Entry 4J4D (X-ray diffraction, 2.00 A resolution); this record covers chains A and B.

Chain A (and B):
Name: Cyanovirin-N
Organism: Nostoc ellipsosporum
Notes: chain B of this document is another copy of the same molecule, construct and numbering; everything in this record applies to it too
UniProt: P81180 (CVN_NOSEL); residues 1-101 here = UniProt positions 1-101
Chain sequence (101 residues; each row starts with the number of its first residue):
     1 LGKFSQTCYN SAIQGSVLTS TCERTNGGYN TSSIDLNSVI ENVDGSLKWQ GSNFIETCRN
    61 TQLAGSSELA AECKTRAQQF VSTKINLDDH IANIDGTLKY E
Construct notes: engineered mutation Gly-51 (Pro in P81180)
Swiss-Prot annotation at these positions:
  - mutagenesis: Asn-30 (N30A/Q/V: Prevents N-glycosylation upon overexpression in yeast without changing anti-HIV activity), Ser-52 (S52P: Protein is exclusively dimeric and has moderate anti-HIV activity)
Disulfides: Cys-8/Cys-22, Cys-58/Cys-73

How chain A and chain B interact:
Residue-residue contacts (182; chain A residue first):
  Leu-1(A) with Asp-88(B); Asp-89(B); His-90(B); Glu-101(B)
  Gly-2(A) with Asp-88(B); His-90(B); Ile-91(B); Ala-92(B); Glu-101(B), hydrogen bond (backbone-side chain)
  Lys-3(A) with Asp-88(B), hydrogen bond (backbone-backbone); Ile-91(B), hydrogen bond (backbone-backbone)
  Phe-4(A) with Ser-66(B); Leu-87(B), hydrophobic; Asp-88(B), hydrogen bond (backbone-side chain); Ile-91(B), hydrogen bond (backbone-backbone); Ala-92(B); Asn-93(B); Leu-98(B), hydrophobic
  Ser-5(A) with Ser-66(B); Ser-67(B); Asp-88(B), hydrogen bond
  Thr-7(A) with Asn-93(B), hydrogen bond
  Cys-8(A) with Asn-93(B)
  Ser-11(A) with Leu-63(B)
  Ala-12(A) with Leu-63(B)
  Ile-13(A) with Thr-61(B); Leu-63(B), hydrophobic; Leu-69(B), hydrophobic
  Gly-15(A) with Ile-55(B); Thr-61(B), hydrogen bond (backbone-side chain)
  Ser-16(A) with Phe-54(B); Ile-55(B)
  Leu-18(A) with Leu-87(B), hydrophobic; Ile-91(B), hydrophobic; Leu-98(B)
  Ser-20(A) with Leu-98(B)
  Cys-22(A) with Asn-93(B); Gly-96(B); Leu-98(B), hydrophobic
  Glu-23(A) with Asn-93(B), hydrogen bond (backbone-side chain); Gly-96(B)
  Arg-24(A) with Asp-95(B), salt bridge
  Thr-25(A) with Asp-95(B), hydrogen bond (backbone-side chain)
  Asn-30(A) with Gly-96(B), hydrogen bond (side chain-backbone); Thr-97(B)
  Ser-32(A) with Thr-97(B); Leu-98(B), hydrogen bond (side chain-backbone)
  Ile-34(A) with Leu-98(B), hydrophobic; Lys-99(B); Tyr-100(B)
  Leu-36(A) with Leu-87(B), hydrophobic; Ile-91(B), hydrophobic
  Asn-37(A) with Asn-53(B), hydrogen bond; Phe-54(B); Ile-55(B), hydrogen bond (side chain-backbone)
  Val-39(A) with Tyr-100(B), hydrophobic
  Ile-40(A) with Phe-54(B); Leu-69(B), hydrophobic; Leu-87(B), hydrophobic
  Glu-41(A) with Glu-41(B); Gln-50(B); Gly-51(B), hydrogen bond (side chain-backbone); Ser-52(B)
  Asn-42(A) with Gly-51(B); Ser-52(B), hydrogen bond (backbone-backbone); Thr-57(B), hydrogen bond; Cys-58(B); Cys-73(B); Lys-74(B), hydrogen bond (side chain-backbone)
  Val-43(A) with Gly-51(B)
  Asp-44(A) with Thr-75(B); Arg-76(B), salt bridge
  Gly-45(A) with Cys-73(B); Lys-74(B), hydrogen bond (backbone-backbone); Thr-75(B); Val-81(B); Thr-83(B)
  Ser-46(A) with Thr-83(B)
  Leu-47(A) with Phe-54(B), hydrophobic; Cys-58(B), hydrophobic; Leu-69(B), hydrophobic; Ala-71(B), hydrophobic; Cys-73(B), hydrophobic; Thr-83(B), hydrogen bond (backbone-side chain); Ile-85(B), hydrophobic
  Lys-48(A) with Ile-85(B)
  Trp-49(A) with Ile-85(B); Asn-86(B); Leu-87(B), hydrophobic; Asp-89(B), hydrogen bond; His-90(B); Tyr-100(B), hydrophobic
  Gln-50(A) with Glu-41(B); Gln-50(B)
  Gly-51(A) with Glu-41(B), hydrogen bond (backbone-side chain); Asn-42(B)
  Ser-52(A) with Glu-41(B); Asn-42(B), hydrogen bond (backbone-backbone)
  Asn-53(A) with Asn-37(B), hydrogen bond
  Phe-54(A) with Ser-16(B); Leu-36(B); Ile-40(B); Leu-47(B), hydrophobic
  Ile-55(A) with Gly-15(B); Ser-16(B); Asn-37(B)
  Thr-57(A) with Asn-42(B), hydrogen bond
  Cys-58(A) with Asn-42(B)
  Thr-61(A) with Ile-13(B); Gly-15(B), hydrogen bond (side chain-backbone)
  Gln-62(A) with Ile-13(B)
  Leu-63(A) with Ser-11(B); Ile-13(B), hydrophobic; Leu-18(B), hydrophobic
  Ser-66(A) with Ser-11(B)
  Ser-67(A) with Phe-4(B); Ser-5(B)
  Leu-69(A) with Ile-13(B), hydrophobic; Ile-40(B), hydrophobic; Leu-47(B)
  Cys-73(A) with Asn-42(B); Gly-45(B); Leu-47(B), hydrophobic
  Lys-74(A) with Asn-42(B), hydrogen bond (backbone-side chain); Gly-45(B)
  Thr-75(A) with Asp-44(B); Gly-45(B)
  Arg-76(A) with Asp-44(B), salt bridge; His-90(B); Tyr-100(B), hydrogen bond
  Val-81(A) with Gly-45(B)
  Thr-83(A) with Gly-45(B); Ser-46(B); Leu-47(B), hydrogen bond (side chain-backbone)
  Ile-85(A) with Ile-40(B), hydrophobic; Leu-47(B), hydrophobic; Lys-48(B); Trp-49(B)
  Asn-86(A) with Trp-49(B)
  Leu-87(A) with Phe-4(B), hydrophobic; Leu-18(B), hydrophobic; Leu-36(B), hydrophobic; Ile-40(B), hydrophobic
  Asp-88(A) with Leu-1(B); Gly-2(B); Lys-3(B), hydrogen bond (backbone-backbone); Phe-4(B), hydrogen bond (side chain-backbone); Ser-5(B), hydrogen bond
  Asp-89(A) with Leu-1(B); Trp-49(B), hydrogen bond
  His-90(A) with Leu-1(B); Gly-2(B); Trp-49(B); Arg-76(B)
  Ile-91(A) with Gly-2(B); Lys-3(B), hydrogen bond (backbone-backbone); Phe-4(B), hydrogen bond (backbone-backbone); Leu-36(B), hydrophobic
  Ala-92(A) with Gly-2(B); Phe-4(B)
  Asn-93(A) with Phe-4(B); Thr-7(B), hydrogen bond; Cys-8(B); Cys-22(B); Glu-23(B), hydrogen bond (side chain-backbone)
  Asp-95(A) with Arg-24(B); Thr-25(B), hydrogen bond; Asn-30(B)
  Gly-96(A) with Cys-22(B); Glu-23(B), hydrogen bond (backbone-backbone); Arg-24(B); Asn-30(B)
  Thr-97(A) with Asn-30(B); Ser-32(B)
  Leu-98(A) with Phe-4(B), hydrophobic; Leu-18(B); Cys-22(B), hydrophobic; Ser-32(B); Ile-34(B), hydrophobic
  Tyr-100(A) with Val-39(B), hydrophobic
  Glu-101(A) with Leu-1(B); Gly-2(B)
Other interface residues (no listed pair), chain A (76 interface residues in all): Thr-19, Asn-26, Ser-33, Ala-70, Ala-71, Lys-84, Lys-99
Other interface residues (no listed pair), chain B (73 interface residues in all): Thr-19, Ser-20, Asn-26, Ser-33, Val-43, Gln-62

Summary:
Chain A and chain B form an interface of 76 and 73 residues respectively, with 39 hydrogen bonds and 3 salt
bridges. Polar contacts include Arg-24(A)/Asp-95(B), Asp-44(A)/Arg-76(B) and Gly-2(A)/Glu-101(B). From
UniProt: 2 mutagenesis sites on chain A.
Chain A and chain B are both Cyanovirin-N (Nostoc ellipsosporum); the structure, Structure of P51G
Cyanovirin-N swapped dimer in the P21212 space group, was determined by X-ray diffraction (same publication as
4J4C, 4J4E, 4J4F and 4J4G).
